Entry 6OMB (electron microscopy, 3.70 A resolution); this record covers chains A and B of the 6 polymer chains in the assembly.

Chain A (and B):
Protein: Cell division control protein 48
From: Saccharomyces cerevisiae (strain ATCC 204508 / S288c)
Notes: EC 3.6.4.6; chain B of this document is another copy of the same molecule, construct and numbering; everything in this record applies to it too
Reference sequence: P25694 (CDC48_YEAST); residue numbers follow UniProt; this construct covers 1-835
Chain sequence (835 residues; numbered 1 to 835; the number before each row is that of its first residue):
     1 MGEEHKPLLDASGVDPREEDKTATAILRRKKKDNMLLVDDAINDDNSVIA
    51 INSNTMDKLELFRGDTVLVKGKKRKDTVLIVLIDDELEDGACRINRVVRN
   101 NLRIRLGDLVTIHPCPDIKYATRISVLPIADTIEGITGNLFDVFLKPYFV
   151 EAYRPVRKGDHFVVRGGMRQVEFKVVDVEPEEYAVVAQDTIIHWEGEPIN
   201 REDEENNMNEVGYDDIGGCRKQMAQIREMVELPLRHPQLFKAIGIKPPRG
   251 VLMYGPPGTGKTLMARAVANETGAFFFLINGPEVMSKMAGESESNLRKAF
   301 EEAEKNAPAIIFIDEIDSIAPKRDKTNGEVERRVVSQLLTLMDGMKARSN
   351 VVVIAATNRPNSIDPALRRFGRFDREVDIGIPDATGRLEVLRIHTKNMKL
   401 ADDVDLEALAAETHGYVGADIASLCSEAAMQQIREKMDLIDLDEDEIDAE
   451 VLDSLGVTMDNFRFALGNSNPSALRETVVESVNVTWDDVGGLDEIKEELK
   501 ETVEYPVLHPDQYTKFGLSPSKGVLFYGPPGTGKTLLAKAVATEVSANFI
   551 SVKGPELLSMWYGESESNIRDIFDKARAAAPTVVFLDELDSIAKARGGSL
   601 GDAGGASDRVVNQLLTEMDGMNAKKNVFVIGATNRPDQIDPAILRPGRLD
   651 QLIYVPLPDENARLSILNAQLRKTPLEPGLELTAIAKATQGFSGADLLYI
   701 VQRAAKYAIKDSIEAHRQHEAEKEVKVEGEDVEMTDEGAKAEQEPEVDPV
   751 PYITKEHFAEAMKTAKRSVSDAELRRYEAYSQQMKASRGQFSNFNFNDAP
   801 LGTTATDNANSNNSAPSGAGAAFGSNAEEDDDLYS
Disordered / not traced: 1-210, 726-743, 785-835 (chain B: 1-210, 723-747, 797-835)
UniProt features mapped onto this chain:
  - binding site (ATP): Pro-257 to Leu-263, Asn-358, His-394, Gly-531 to Leu-536
  - modified residue: Ser-472 (Phosphoserine), Ser-519 (Phosphoserine), Thr-735 (Phosphothreonine), Ser-770 (Phosphoserine)
  - cross-link (Glycyl lysine isopeptide (Lys-Gly)): Lys-305 (interchain with G-Cter in ubiquitin), Lys-322 (interchain with G-Cter in ubiquitin), Lys-346 (interchain with G-Cter in ubiquitin), Lys-522 (interchain with G-Cter in ubiquitin), Lys-539 (interchain with G-Cter in ubiquitin), Lys-594 (interchain with G-Cter in ubiquitin), Lys-673 (interchain with G-Cter in ubiquitin)
Bound ions: Mg2+ site 1: Thr-262 (together with ADP); Mg2+ site 2 near Thr-535 (its only coordinating residue here)
Small-molecule neighbours:
  - ADP / beryllium trifluoride, molecule 1: Asp-215, Ile-216, Gly-217, Pro-256, Pro-257, Gly-258, Thr-259, Gly-260, Lys-261, Thr-262, Leu-263, Asn-358, Val-390, His-394, Gly-418, Ala-419, Ala-422
  - ADP / beryllium trifluoride, molecule 2: Asp-488, Val-489, Gly-490, Leu-492, Pro-529, Pro-530, Gly-531, Thr-532, Gly-533, Lys-534, Thr-535, Leu-536, Glu-588, Asn-634, Ile-666, Gln-670, Gly-694, Ala-695, Leu-698
From the paper describing this entry:
  - binding site for Substrate of Cdc48: Lys-287, Met-288, Ala-289, Met-560, Trp-561, Tyr-562

How chain A and chain B interact:
Pairs across the interface (150):
  Pro-257(A) / Arg-369(B)
  Gly-258(A) / Arg-369(B)
  Thr-262(A) / Met-345(B)
  Arg-266(A) / Met-345(B)
  Leu-278(A) / Met-345(B)  hydrophobic
  Asn-280(A) / Thr-340(B)
  Pro-282(A) / Glu-293(B)
  Pro-282(A) / Arg-333(B)
  Pro-282(A) / Ser-336(B)
  Pro-282(A) / Gln-337(B)
  Glu-283(A) / Arg-297(B)
  Glu-283(A) / Gln-337(B)
  Met-285(A) / Arg-333(B)  hydrogen bond
  Ser-286(A) / Ala-289(B)
  Lys-287(A) / Ala-289(B)
  Lys-287(A) / Glu-291(B)
  Phe-312(A) / Met-345(B)  hydrophobic
  Glu-315(A) / Leu-339(B)
  Glu-315(A) / Thr-340(B)
  Ser-318(A) / Glu-329(B)
  Ser-318(A) / Ser-336(B)
  Lys-325(A) / Asn-327(B)
  Lys-325(A) / Arg-332(B)
  Glu-331(A) / Glu-329(B)
  Glu-331(A) / Arg-333(B)
  Asn-358(A) / Arg-323(B)
  Arg-359(A) / Arg-323(B)
  Arg-359(A) / Asp-324(B)  salt bridge
  Arg-359(A) / Arg-332(B)
  Asn-397(A) / Gly-244(B)
  Met-398(A) / Ile-243(B)
  Met-398(A) / Ile-245(B)  hydrophobic
  Ala-419(A) / Arg-369(B)
  Ala-419(A) / Phe-370(B)
  Ala-422(A) / Phe-370(B)  hydrophobic
  Ser-423(A) / Phe-370(B)
  Cys-425(A) / Ile-245(B)
  Ser-426(A) / Lys-246(B)
  Ser-426(A) / Pro-248(B)
  Glu-427(A) / Arg-375(B)  salt bridge
  Ala-429(A) / Ile-245(B)  hydrophobic
  Met-430(A) / Glu-228(B)
  Met-430(A) / Phe-240(B)  hydrophobic
  Met-430(A) / Arg-375(B)
  Ile-433(A) / Phe-240(B)  hydrophobic
  Arg-434(A) / Glu-228(B)  salt bridge
  Arg-434(A) / Arg-375(B)
  Glu-444(A) / His-236(B)
  Ile-447(A) / Gln-238(B)
  Leu-455(A) / Leu-239(B)  hydrophobic
  Leu-455(A) / Ile-243(B)  hydrophobic
  Ser-472(A) / Arg-368(B)
  Ser-472(A) / Arg-369(B)
  Arg-475(A) / Arg-368(B)  hydrogen bond (side chain-backbone)
  Arg-475(A) / Phe-373(B)  hydrogen bond (side chain-backbone)
  Arg-475(A) / Asp-374(B)  hydrogen bond (side chain-backbone)
  Arg-475(A) / Glu-376(B)
  Glu-476(A) / Lys-322(B)  salt bridge
  Glu-476(A) / Asn-361(B)
  Glu-476(A) / Ile-363(B)
  Glu-476(A) / Pro-365(B)
  Glu-476(A) / Arg-368(B)
  Val-479(A) / Met-621(B)  hydrophobic
  Glu-480(A) / Met-621(B)
  Glu-480(A) / Asn-622(B)
  Glu-480(A) / Ala-623(B)  hydrogen bond (side chain-backbone)
  Pro-530(A) / Arg-645(B)
  Gly-531(A) / Arg-645(B)
  Lys-539(A) / Gly-620(B)
  Lys-539(A) / Met-621(B)
  Ser-551(A) / Met-621(B)
  Lys-553(A) / Thr-616(B)
  Lys-553(A) / Glu-617(B)  salt bridge
  Lys-553(A) / Asn-622(B)
  Pro-555(A) / Glu-566(B)
  Pro-555(A) / Arg-609(B)
  Pro-555(A) / Gln-613(B)
  Glu-556(A) / Arg-570(B)
  Leu-558(A) / Tyr-562(B)
  Leu-558(A) / Arg-609(B)
  Ser-559(A) / Tyr-562(B)
  Met-560(A) / Trp-561(B)  hydrophobic
  Met-560(A) / Tyr-562(B)  hydrogen bond (backbone-backbone)
  Met-560(A) / Glu-564(B)
  Ser-567(A) / Lys-325(B)
  Phe-585(A) / Met-621(B)  hydrophobic
  Glu-588(A) / Arg-596(B)  salt bridge
  Glu-588(A) / Asn-612(B)
  Glu-588(A) / Thr-616(B)
  Asp-590(A) / Arg-596(B)  salt bridge
  Asp-590(A) / Asn-612(B)
  Ser-591(A) / Arg-609(B)
  Ser-591(A) / Asn-612(B)
  Lys-594(A) / Asp-608(B)  salt bridge
  Ala-603(A) / Ala-603(B)
  Ala-606(A) / Tyr-562(B)
  Asn-634(A) / Arg-596(B)
  Arg-635(A) / Arg-596(B)  hydrogen bond (side chain-backbone)
  Gln-638(A) / Arg-596(B)  hydrogen bond (side chain-backbone)
  Gln-638(A) / Gly-597(B)
  Lys-673(A) / Phe-516(B)
  Lys-673(A) / Gly-517(B)
  Thr-674(A) / Phe-516(B)
  Pro-675(A) / Lys-515(B)
  Leu-680(A) / Phe-796(B)  hydrophobic
  Glu-681(A) / Phe-796(B)
  Ala-684(A) / Phe-794(B)
  Ile-685(A) / Phe-794(B)
  Ala-688(A) / Gln-790(B)
  Ala-688(A) / Phe-794(B)  hydrophobic
  Gln-690(A) / Gln-790(B)
  Phe-692(A) / Phe-791(B)  hydrophobic
  Ala-695(A) / Arg-645(B)
  Ala-695(A) / Pro-646(B)
  Asp-696(A) / Pro-646(B)
  Tyr-699(A) / Pro-646(B)  hydrophobic
  Tyr-699(A) / Asp-650(B)
  Val-701(A) / Leu-518(B)  hydrophobic
  Gln-702(A) / Ser-519(B)  hydrogen bond (side chain-backbone)
  Gln-702(A) / Pro-520(B)
  Gln-702(A) / Ser-521(B)
  Arg-703(A) / Glu-498(B)  salt bridge
  Arg-703(A) / Gln-651(B)
  Ala-705(A) / Leu-518(B)  hydrophobic
  Lys-706(A) / Glu-501(B)  salt bridge
  Lys-706(A) / Thr-502(B)
  Ala-708(A) / Phe-516(B)  hydrophobic
  Ile-709(A) / Gln-512(B)
  Ile-709(A) / Tyr-513(B)  hydrophobic
  Ile-709(A) / Phe-516(B)  hydrophobic
  Lys-710(A) / Glu-501(B)  salt bridge
  Lys-710(A) / Tyr-505(B)
  Ser-712(A) / Gln-512(B)  hydrogen bond
  Ile-713(A) / Tyr-505(B)  hydrophobic
  Ile-713(A) / His-509(B)
  Asp-748(A) / Lys-515(B)  salt bridge
  Ile-753(A) / Phe-516(B)  hydrophobic
  Lys-755(A) / Phe-796(B)
  Met-762(A) / Phe-791(B)
  Met-762(A) / Phe-794(B)  hydrophobic
  Lys-763(A) / Arg-788(B)  hydrogen bond (backbone-side chain)
  Ala-765(A) / Arg-788(B)
  Ala-765(A) / Phe-791(B)
  Lys-766(A) / Met-784(B)  hydrogen bond (side chain-backbone)
  Lys-766(A) / Lys-785(B)
  Lys-766(A) / Arg-788(B)
  Arg-767(A) / Ser-787(B)  hydrogen bond (side chain-backbone)
  Ser-768(A) / Arg-645(B)
  Ser-768(A) / Pro-646(B)
  Glu-773(A) / Pro-641(B)
Other interface residues (no listed pair), chain A (112 interface residues in all): Asp-314, Asp-317, Pro-321, Ser-362, Lys-399, Met-437, Leu-442, Leu-452, Thr-535, Glu-564, Ser-565, Asp-587, Asp-602, Ser-607, Val-610, Gln-670, Thr-689, Val-750, Phe-758, Thr-764
Other interface residues (no listed pair), chain B (94 interface residues in all): Met-229, Leu-232, Ala-242, Pro-247, Met-288, Gly-290, Thr-326, Gly-344, Ala-366, Gly-604, Lys-624, Ala-642

In short:
112 residues of chain A and 94 residues of chain B are in contact, with 13 hydrogen bonds and 12 salt bridges.
Among the polar pairs are Arg-359(A)/Asp-324(B), Glu-427(A)/Arg-375(B) and Arg-434(A)/Glu-228(B). Bound to
chain A: ADP / beryllium trifluoride. The paper reports a binding site for Substrate of Cdc48 at Lys-287(A),
Met-288(A) and Ala-289(A) among others.
Both chains are Cell division control protein 48 (Saccharomyces cerevisiae (strain ATCC 204508 / S288c)).
Entry 6OMB (Cdc48 Hexamer (Subunits A to E) with substrate bound to the central pore) was determined by
electron microscopy (same publication as 6OPC).
